PDB entry 7YPA | electron microscopy, 3.05 A resolution | chains C and G of the 9 polymer chains in the assembly

# Chain C
Protein: DNA-directed RNA polymerase subunit beta
Source organism: Escherichia coli K-12
Notes: EC 2.7.7.6
UniProt: P0A8V2 (RPOB_ECOLI); numbering as in UniProt (aligned over 1-1342)
Chain sequence (1342 residues; row label = number of the first residue in the row):
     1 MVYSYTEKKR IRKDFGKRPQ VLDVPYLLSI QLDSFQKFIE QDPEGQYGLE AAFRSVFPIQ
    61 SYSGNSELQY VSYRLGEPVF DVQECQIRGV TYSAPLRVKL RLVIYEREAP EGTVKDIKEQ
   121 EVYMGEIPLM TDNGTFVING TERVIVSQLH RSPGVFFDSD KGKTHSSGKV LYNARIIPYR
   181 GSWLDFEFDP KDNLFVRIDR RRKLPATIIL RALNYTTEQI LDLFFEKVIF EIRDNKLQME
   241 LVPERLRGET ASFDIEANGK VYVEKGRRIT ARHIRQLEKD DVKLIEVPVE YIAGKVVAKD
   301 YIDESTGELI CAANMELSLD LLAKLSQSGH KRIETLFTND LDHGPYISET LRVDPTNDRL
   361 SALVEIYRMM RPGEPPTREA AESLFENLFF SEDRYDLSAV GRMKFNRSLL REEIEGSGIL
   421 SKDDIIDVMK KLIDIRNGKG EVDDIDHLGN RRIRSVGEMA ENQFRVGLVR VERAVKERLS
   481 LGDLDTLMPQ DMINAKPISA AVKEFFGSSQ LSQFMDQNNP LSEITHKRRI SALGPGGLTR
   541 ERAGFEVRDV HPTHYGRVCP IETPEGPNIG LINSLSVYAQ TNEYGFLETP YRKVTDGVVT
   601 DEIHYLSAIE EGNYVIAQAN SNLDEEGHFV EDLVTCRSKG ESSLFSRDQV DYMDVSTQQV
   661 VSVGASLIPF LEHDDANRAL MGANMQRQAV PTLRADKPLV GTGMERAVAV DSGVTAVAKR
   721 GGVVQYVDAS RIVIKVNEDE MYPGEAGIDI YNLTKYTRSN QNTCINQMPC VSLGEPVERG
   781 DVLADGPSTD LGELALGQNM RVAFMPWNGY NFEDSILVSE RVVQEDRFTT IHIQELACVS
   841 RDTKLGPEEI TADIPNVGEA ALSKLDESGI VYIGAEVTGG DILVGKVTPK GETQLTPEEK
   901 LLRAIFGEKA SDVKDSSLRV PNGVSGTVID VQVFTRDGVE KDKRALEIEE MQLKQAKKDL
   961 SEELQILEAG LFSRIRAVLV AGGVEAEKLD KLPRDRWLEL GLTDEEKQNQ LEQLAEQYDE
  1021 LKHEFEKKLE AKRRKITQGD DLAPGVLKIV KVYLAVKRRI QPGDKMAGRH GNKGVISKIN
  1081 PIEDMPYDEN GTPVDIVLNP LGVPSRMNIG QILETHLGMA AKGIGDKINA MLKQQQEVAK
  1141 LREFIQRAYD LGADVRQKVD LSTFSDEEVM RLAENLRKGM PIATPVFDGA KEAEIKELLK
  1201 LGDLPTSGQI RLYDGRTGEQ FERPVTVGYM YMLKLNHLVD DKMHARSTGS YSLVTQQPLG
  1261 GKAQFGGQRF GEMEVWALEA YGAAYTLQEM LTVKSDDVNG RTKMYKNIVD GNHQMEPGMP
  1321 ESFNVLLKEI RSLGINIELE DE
Disordered / not traced: 1-2, 107-111, 891-912, 981-1007, 1342
Swiss-Prot annotation at these positions:
  - modified residue (N6-acetyllysine): Lys1022, Lys1200
  - mutagenesis: Ile561 (I561S: Resistant to antibiotics salinamide A and B), Ile569 (I569S: Resistant to antibiotics salinamide A and B), Ala665 (A665E: Resistant to antibiotics salinamide A and B), Asp675 (D675A/G: Resistant to antibiotics salinamide A and B), Asn677 (N677H/K: Resistant to antibiotics salinamide A and B), Leu680 (L680M: Resistant to antibiotics salinamide A and B), Glu813 (E813K: Disrupts the enzyme's active center)
Reported in the primary citation:
  - binding site for the 20-nt RNA strand: Lys890, Lys914, Leu1253

# Chain G
Molecule: 31-nt DNA strand
Sequence (31 nucleotides; numbered -14 to 16; the number before each row is that of its first residue; numbers below 1 keep their minus sign (DG-14 is residue -14)):
   -14 GGGTATTCGC CGTGAATAAA AAGGGTACGC C
Disordered / not traced: 14-16

# Chain C / chain G interface
Contacting residue pairs - 12 pairs, chain C then chain G:
  Arg143(C) with DA7(G), salt bridge to the phosphate
  Lys191(C) with DT-8(G), salt bridge to the phosphate
  Arg202(C) with DG-6(G), phosphate contact
  Phe514(C) with DA6(G), phosphate contact; DA7(G), phosphate contact
  Arg542(C) with DG-1(G), hydrogen bond to the base
  Arg758(C) with DA6(G), salt bridge to the phosphate
  Asn762(C) with DA5(G), phosphate contact
  Lys1262(C) with DA4(G), hydrogen bond to the phosphate
  Gln1268(C) with DA3(G), hydrogen bond to the phosphate
  Arg1269(C) with DT2(G), salt bridge to the phosphate
  Gly1271(C) with DT2(G), phosphate contact
Also at the interface, not in a pair above, chain C (17 interface residues in all): Lys203, Gly507, Asn760, Asp1241, Gly1261, Met1273
Also at the interface, not in a pair above, chain G (11 interface residues in all): DC-7, DA1

# In short
17 residues of chain C face 11 of chain G across their interface, with 3 hydrogen bonds and 4 salt bridges.
Among the polar pairs are Arg542(C)-DG-1(G), Lys1262(C)-DA4(G) and Gln1268(C)-DA3(G). From UniProt: 7
mutagenesis sites on chain C. The paper reports a binding site for the 20-nt RNA strand at Lys890(C),
Lys914(C) and Leu1253(C).
Chain C is DNA-directed RNA polymerase subunit beta (Escherichia coli K-12) and chain G is a 31-nt DNA strand;
the structure, Cryo-EM structure of Escherichia coli hairpin-nucleation complex of transcription termination
(TTC-hairpin), was determined by electron microscopy (same publication as 7YP9 and 7YPB).
